PDB entry 5DZI | X-ray diffraction, 1.90 A resolution | chains A and C of the 4 polymer chains in the assembly

[Chain A]
Name: Estrogen receptor
Source organism: Homo sapiens
Notes: fragment: ligand-binding domain
Reference sequence: P03372 (ESR1_HUMAN); residues 298-554 here = UniProt positions 298-554
Chain sequence (257 residues; each row starts with the number of its first residue):
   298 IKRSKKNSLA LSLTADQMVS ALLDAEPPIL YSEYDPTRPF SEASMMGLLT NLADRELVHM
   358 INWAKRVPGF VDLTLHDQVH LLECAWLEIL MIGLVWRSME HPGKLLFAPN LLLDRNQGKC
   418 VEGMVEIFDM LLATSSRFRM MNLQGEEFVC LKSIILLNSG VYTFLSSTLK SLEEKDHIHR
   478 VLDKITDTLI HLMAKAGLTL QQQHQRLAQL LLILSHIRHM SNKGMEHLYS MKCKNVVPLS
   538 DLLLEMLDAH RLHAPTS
Not modelled in the structure: 298-303, 462-471, 549-554
Sequence notes: engineered mutation S537 (Tyr in P03372)

[Chain C]
Name: Nuclear receptor coactivator 2
Notes: fragment: Nuclear receptor-interacting peptide
Reference sequence: Q15596 (NCOA2_HUMAN); residue numbers follow UniProt; this construct covers 686-699
Chain sequence (14 residues; each row starts with the number of its first residue):
   686 KHKILHRLLQ DSSS
Not modelled in the structure: 699

[Chain A / chain C interface]
Residue-residue contacts (22; chain A residue first):
  I358(A) with L690(C), hydrophobic; L693(C); L694(C), hydrophobic
  N359(A) with S697(C); S698(C), hydrogen bond (side chain-backbone)
  K362(A) with L694(C), hydrogen bond (side chain-backbone); S697(C), hydrogen bond
  R363(A) with S698(C), hydrogen bond (side chain-backbone)
  L372(A) with L694(C), hydrophobic; Q695(C)
  Q375(A) with L694(C)
  V376(A) with K688(C); L690(C), hydrophobic; H691(C); L694(C), hydrophobic
  L379(A) with L694(C), hydrophobic
  E380(A) with K688(C), salt bridge; L690(C)
  D538(A) with I689(C)
  L539(A) with I689(C)
  E542(A) with K688(C); I689(C), hydrogen bond (side chain-backbone)
Interface residues without a listed pair, chain A (14 interface residues in all): F367, M543
Interface residues without a listed pair, chain C (10 interface residues in all): H687

[Overview]
14 residues of chain A and 10 residues of chain C are in contact; the contacts include 5 hydrogen bonds and 1
salt bridge. Polar contacts include E380(A)-K688(C), N359(A)-S698(C) and K362(A)-L694(C).
Chain A is Estrogen receptor (Homo sapiens) and chain C is Nuclear receptor coactivator 2; the structure,
Crystal Structure of the ER-alpha Ligand-binding Domain in Complex with the Cyclofenil Derivative
4,4'-{[(3S)-3-(2-hydroxyethyl)cyclohexylidene]methanediyl}diphenol, was determined by X-ray diffraction
together with 4ZN7, 4ZNH, 4ZNS, 4ZNT, 4ZNU, 4ZNV and 50 further entries from the same study.
